Entry 7KB5 (electron microscopy, 3.80 A resolution); this record covers chains D and E of the 6 polymer chains in the assembly.

== Chain D ==
Name: Protein translocation protein SEC63
Source organism: Saccharomyces cerevisiae BY4741
UniProtKB: P14906 (SEC63_YEAST); numbering as in UniProt; present here: 2-440, 449-663
Sequence (676 residues; numbered -13 to 670; 8 numbers in that range are skipped by the numbering (no residue carries them; nothing is unmodelled there); the number before each row is that of its first residue; numbers below 1 keep their minus sign (Gly-13 is residue -13)):
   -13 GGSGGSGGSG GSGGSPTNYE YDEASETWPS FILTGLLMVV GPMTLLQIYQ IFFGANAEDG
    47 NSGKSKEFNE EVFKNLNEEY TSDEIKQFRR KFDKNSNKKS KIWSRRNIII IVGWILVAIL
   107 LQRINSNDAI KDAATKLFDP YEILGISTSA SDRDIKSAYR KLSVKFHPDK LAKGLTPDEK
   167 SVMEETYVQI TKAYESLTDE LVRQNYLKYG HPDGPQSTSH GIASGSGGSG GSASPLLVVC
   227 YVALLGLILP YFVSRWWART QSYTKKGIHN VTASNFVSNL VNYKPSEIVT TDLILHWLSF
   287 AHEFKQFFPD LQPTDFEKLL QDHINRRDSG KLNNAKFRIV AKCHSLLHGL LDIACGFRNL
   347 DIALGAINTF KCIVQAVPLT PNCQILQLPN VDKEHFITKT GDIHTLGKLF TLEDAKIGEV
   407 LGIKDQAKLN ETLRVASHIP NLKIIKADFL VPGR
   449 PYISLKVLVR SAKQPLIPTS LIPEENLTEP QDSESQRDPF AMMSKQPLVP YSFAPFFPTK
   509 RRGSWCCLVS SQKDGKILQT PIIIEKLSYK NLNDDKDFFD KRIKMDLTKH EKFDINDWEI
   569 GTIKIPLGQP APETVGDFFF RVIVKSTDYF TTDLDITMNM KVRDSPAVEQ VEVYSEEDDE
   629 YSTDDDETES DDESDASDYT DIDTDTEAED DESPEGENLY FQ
Unresolved in the structure: -13 to 53, 79-219, 613-670
Construct notes: expression tag (-13 to 1, 664-670); engineered mutation Ser210 (Leu in P14906), Gly211 (Pro in P14906), Ser212 (Arg in P14906), Gly213 (Phe in P14906), Gly214 (Leu in P14906), Ser215 (Val in P14906), Gly216 (Asp in P14906), Arg440 (Glu in P14906), Ser481 (Phe in P14906)
Swiss-Prot annotation at these positions:
  - modified residue: Ser512 (Phosphoserine)
  - mutagenesis: Ala179 (A179T: Temperature-sensitive), Pro426 (P426L: Temperature-sensitive), Ile431 (I431N: Temperature-sensitive), Pro503 (P503A: Temperature-sensitive), Gly511 (G511R: Temperature-sensitive), Thr652 (T652A: Abolishes interaction with SEC62; defect in protein translocation), Thr654 (T654A: Abolishes interaction with SEC62; defect in protein translocation)

== Chain E ==
Name: Translocation protein SEC66
Source organism: Saccharomyces cerevisiae BY4741
UniProtKB: P33754 (SEC66_YEAST); numbering as in UniProt (aligned over 1-206)
Sequence (206 residues; each row starts with the number of its first residue):
     1 MSEFNETKFS NNGTFFETEE PIVETKSISV YTPLIYVFIL VVSLVMFASS YRKKQAKKIS
    61 EQPSIFDEND AHDLYFQIKE MSENEKIHEK VLKAALLNRG AESVRRSLKL KELAPQINLL
   121 YKNGSIGEDY WKRFETEVKL IELEFKDTLQ EAERLQPGWV QLFVMVCKEI CFNQALSRRY
   181 QSILKRKEVC IKEWELKINN DGRLVN
Unresolved in the structure: 1-68
Swiss-Prot annotation at these positions:
  - glycosylation (N-linked (GlcNAc...) asparagine): Asn5, Asn12

== Chain D / chain E interface ==
Residue-residue contacts (20; chain D residue first):
  Gln247(D) - Glu128(E)  hydrogen bond
  Thr250(D) - Ser125(E)
  Thr250(D) - Ile126(E)
  Lys251(D) - Asn123(E)
  Lys251(D) - Gly124(E)
  Asn256(D) - Ile126(E)
  Asn256(D) - Gly127(E)
  Ser260(D) - Tyr130(E)
  Val263(D) - Ile117(E)  hydrophobic
  Val263(D) - Tyr130(E)
  Ser264(D) - Tyr130(E)
  Val267(D) - Lys109(E)
  Asn268(D) - Asn69(E)
  Lys270(D) - Arg178(E)
  Ser272(D) - Ser182(E)  hydrogen bond (backbone-side chain)
  Ile274(D) - Val189(E)  hydrophobic
  Thr276(D) - Val189(E)
  Thr276(D) - Glu193(E)
  Phe343(D) - Ile117(E)  hydrophobic
  Pro367(D) - Glu193(E)
Also at the interface, not in a pair above, chain D (23 interface residues in all): Lys252, Ala259, Pro271, Asp338, Ile339, Arg344, Leu365, Thr366
Also at the interface, not in a pair above, chain E (21 interface residues in all): Leu113, Gln116, Leu120, Arg133, Arg186, Trp194, Glu195

== In short ==
23 residues of chain D and 21 residues of chain E are in contact, with 2 hydrogen bonds. Polar contacts
include Gln247(D)-Glu128(E) and Ser272(D)-Ser182(E). UniProt lists 7 mutagenesis sites on chain D.
Chain D is Protein translocation protein SEC63 and chain E is Translocation protein SEC66, both from
Saccharomyces cerevisiae BY4741; the structure, Cryo-EM structure of the Sec complex from yeast, Sec63 FN3 and
residues 210-216 mutated, was determined by electron microscopy together with 7KAH, 7KAI, 7KAJ, 7KAK, 7KAL,
7KAM and 8 further entries from the same study.
